6MI8 - chains A and B of the 4 polymer chains in the assembly; structure by electron microscopy, 4.30 A resolution (low resolution: residue-level contacts below are approximate; hydrogen-bond / salt-bridge calls are withheld).

== Chain A (and B) ==
Molecule: Lipopolysaccharide export system ATP-binding protein LptB
Source organism: Escherichia coli (strain K12)
Notes: EC 3.6.3.-; chain B of this document is another copy of the same molecule, construct and numbering; everything in this record applies to it too
UniProtKB: P0A9V1 (LPTB_ECOLI); numbering as in UniProt (aligned over 1-241)
Chain sequence (251 residues; numbered -9 to 241; the number before each row is that of its first residue; numbers below 1 keep their minus sign (Met-9 is residue -9)):
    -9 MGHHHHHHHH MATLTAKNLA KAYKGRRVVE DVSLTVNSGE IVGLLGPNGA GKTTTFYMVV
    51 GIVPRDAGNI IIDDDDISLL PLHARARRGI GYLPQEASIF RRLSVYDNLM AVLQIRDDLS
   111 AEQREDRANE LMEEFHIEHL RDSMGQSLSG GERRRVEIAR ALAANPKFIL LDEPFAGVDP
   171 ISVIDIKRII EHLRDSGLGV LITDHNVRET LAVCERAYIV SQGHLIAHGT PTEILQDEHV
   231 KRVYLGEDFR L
Disordered / not traced: -9 to 1, 237-241
Sequence notes: expression tag (-9 to 0)
Metal / ion sites: ADP orthovanadate V near Ser139 (its only coordinating residue here)
Residues lining bound ligands:
  - ADP orthovanadate (AOV), molecule 1: Tyr13, Val18, Gly36, Pro37, Asn38, Gly39, Ala40, Gly41, Lys42, Thr43, Thr44, Gln85, Glu163, His195
  - ADP orthovanadate (AOV), molecule 2: Leu130, Ser133, Ser137, Leu138, Ser139, Gly140, Gly141, Glu142, Gly167
UniProt features mapped onto this chain:
  - binding site (ATP): Gly36 to Thr43

== Chain A / chain B interface ==
Residue-residue contacts (40; chain A residue first):
  Arg16(A) - His129(B)
  Arg16(A) - Leu130(B)
  Pro37(A) - Asp169(B)
  Asn38(A) - Gly141(B)
  Asn38(A) - Glu142(B)
  Asn38(A) - Arg145(B)
  Asn38(A) - Gly167(B)
  Asn38(A) - Asp169(B)
  Asn38(A) - Ser172(B)
  Gly39(A) - Glu142(B)
  His129(A) - Arg16(B)
  Leu130(A) - Arg16(B)
  Gly141(A) - Asn38(B)
  Glu142(A) - Asn38(B)
  Glu142(A) - Gly39(B)
  Arg145(A) - Asn38(B)
  Glu163(A) - Gly167(B)
  Gly167(A) - Asn38(B)
  Gly167(A) - Glu163(B)
  Gly167(A) - His195(B)
  Val168(A) - His195(B)
  Asp169(A) - Pro37(B)
  Asp169(A) - Asn38(B)
  Asp169(A) - His195(B)
  Pro170(A) - Tyr234(B)
  Pro170(A) - Leu235(B)
  Ile171(A) - Arg232(B)
  Ile171(A) - Val233(B)
  Ile171(A) - Tyr234(B)
  Ile171(A) - Leu235(B)
  Ile171(A) - Gly236(B)
  His195(A) - Gly167(B)
  His195(A) - Val168(B)
  His195(A) - Asp169(B)
  Arg232(A) - Ile171(B)
  Val233(A) - Ile171(B)
  Tyr234(A) - Pro170(B)
  Tyr234(A) - Ile171(B)
  Leu235(A) - Pro170(B)
  Leu235(A) - Ile171(B)
Interface residues without a listed pair, chain A (26 interface residues in all): Gln85, Ser139, Gly140, Ser172, Asn196, Gly236
Interface residues without a listed pair, chain B (28 interface residues in all): Gln85, Ser139, Gly140, Asn196, Val197, Lys231

== Overview ==
The interface between chain A and chain B involves 26 residues on one side and 28 on the other. Ligands of
chain A: ADP orthovanadate. Curated annotation (UniProt) lists 8 ATP-binding residues on chain A.
Both chains are Lipopolysaccharide export system ATP-binding protein LptB (Escherichia coli (strain K12)).
Entry 6MI8 (Cryo-EM Structure of vanadate-trapped E.coli LptB2FGC) was determined by electron microscopy,
deposited together with 6MHU, 6MHZ and 6MI7.
